Entry 7TNQ (electron microscopy, 8.40 A resolution (very low resolution: no residue pairs are listed; an interface is given only as per-side residue counts)); this record covers chains k and m of the 100 polymer chains in the assembly.

[Chain k]
Molecule: PDI family protein
Source organism: Toxoplasma gondii
Reference sequence: A0A125YFI4 (A0A125YFI4_TOXGM); residue numbers follow UniProt; this construct covers 1-189
Amino-acid sequence (189 residues; numbered 1 to 189; the number before each row is that of its first residue):
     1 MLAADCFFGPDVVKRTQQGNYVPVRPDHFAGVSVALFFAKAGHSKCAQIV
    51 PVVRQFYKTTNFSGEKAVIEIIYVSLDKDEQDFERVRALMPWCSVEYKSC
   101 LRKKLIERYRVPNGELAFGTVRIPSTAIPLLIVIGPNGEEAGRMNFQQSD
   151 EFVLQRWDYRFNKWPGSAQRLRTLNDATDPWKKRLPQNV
Unresolved in the structure: 1-11, 114-125, 149-151, 166-189

[Chain m]
Molecule: PDI family protein
Source organism: Toxoplasma gondii
Notes: EC 1.8.1.8
Reference sequence: A0A125YMM3 (A0A125YMM3_TOXGM); residue numbers follow UniProt; this construct covers 1-220
Amino-acid sequence (220 residues; numbered 1 to 220; the number before each row is that of its first residue):
     1 MSQPVFASPLNVEKRRLNEERALMQAQKAGGEGVNIQLPPNYGDMDLILF
    51 PEGSLKNSNNTVIPQSHLKGKSVALYFADGADPKCASLLPFLLNYYRTMN
   101 EGGANQKIEIIFVSLDRDREAFESHRAHMPWLSIDLENPLTEILKRHFRV
   151 MKEYEVPTYGYGSRTGVPSVIVIGSDGREAQFLPICSGLEEGDRALLRWD
   201 WRNTKFASDQFHVRPTLLEQ
Unresolved in the structure: 1, 30-34, 208-220

[How chain k and chain m interact]
At this resolution (8 A) residue pairs are not listed: 20 residues of chain k and 18 of chain m lie at the interface.

[In short]
Chain k and chain m form an interface of 20 and 18 residues respectively.
Chain k is PDI family protein and chain m is PDI family protein, both from Toxoplasma gondii; the structure,
The symmetry-released subpellicular microtubule map from detergent-extracted Toxoplasma cells, was determined
by electron microscopy (same publication as 7TNS and 7TNT).
